PDB entry 7TVA | X-ray diffraction, 2.83 A resolution | chain A

[Chain A]
Protein: Signal transducer and activator of transcription 5A
From: Homo sapiens
UniProt: P42229 (STA5A_HUMAN); residue numbers follow UniProt; this construct covers 136-705
Sequence (573 residues; numbered 133 to 705; the number before each row is that of its first residue):
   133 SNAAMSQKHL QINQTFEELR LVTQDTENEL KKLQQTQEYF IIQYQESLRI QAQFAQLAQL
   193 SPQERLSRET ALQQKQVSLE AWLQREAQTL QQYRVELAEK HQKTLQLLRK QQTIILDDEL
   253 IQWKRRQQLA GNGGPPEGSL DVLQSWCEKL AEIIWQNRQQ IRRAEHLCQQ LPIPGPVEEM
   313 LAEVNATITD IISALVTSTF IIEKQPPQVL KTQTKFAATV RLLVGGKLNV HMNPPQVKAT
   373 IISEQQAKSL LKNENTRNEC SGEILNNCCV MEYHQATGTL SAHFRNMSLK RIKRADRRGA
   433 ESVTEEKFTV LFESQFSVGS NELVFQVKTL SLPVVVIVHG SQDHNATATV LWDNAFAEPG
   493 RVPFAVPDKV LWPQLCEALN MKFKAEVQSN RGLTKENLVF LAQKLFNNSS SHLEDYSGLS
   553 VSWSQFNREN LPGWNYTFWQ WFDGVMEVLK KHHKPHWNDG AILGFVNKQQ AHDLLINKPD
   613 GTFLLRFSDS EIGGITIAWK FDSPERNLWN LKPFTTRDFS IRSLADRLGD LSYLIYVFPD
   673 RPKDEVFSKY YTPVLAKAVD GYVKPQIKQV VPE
Unresolved in the structure: 133-137, 428-433, 700-705
Sequence notes: expression tag (133-135)
Small-molecule neighbours: ak2292 (KOO; N-{5-[difluoro(phosphono)methyl]-1-benzothiophene-2-carbonyl}-3-methyl-L-valyl-L-prolyl-N-(5-{2-[(3R)-2,6-dioxopiperidin-3-yl]-1-oxo-2,3-dihydro-1H-isoindol-4-yl}pent-4-yn-1-yl)-N-methyl-N~3~-[4-(1,3-thiazol-2-yl)phenyl]-beta-alaninamide): Lys-600, Arg-618, Phe-619, Ser-620, Asp-621, Ser-622, Thr-628, Trp-631, Arg-638, Trp-641, Asn-642, Leu-643, Lys-644, Pro-645, Phe-646, Asp-650, Arg-659, Leu-663, Tyr-665
Swiss-Prot annotation at these positions:
  - modified residue: Ser-193 (Phosphoserine), Tyr-682 (Phosphotyrosine), Tyr-694 (Phosphotyrosine)

[Overview]
Ligands of chain A: ak2292.
Chain A is Signal transducer and activator of transcription 5A (Homo sapiens); the structure, Stat5a Core in
complex with AK2292, was determined by X-ray diffraction, deposited together with 7TVB.
